PDB entry 6CG8 | X-ray diffraction, 2.30 A resolution | chains B and E of the 6 polymer chains in the assembly

Chain B (and E):
Protein: UPF0335 protein B7Z12_12435
From: Caulobacter vibrioides
Notes: chain E of this document is another copy of the same molecule, construct and numbering; everything in this record applies to it too
Reference sequence: A0A258D3B4 (A0A258D3B4_CAUVI); residues 13-89 here = UniProt positions 13-89
Sequence (78 residues; numbered 12 to 89; the number before each row is that of its first residue):
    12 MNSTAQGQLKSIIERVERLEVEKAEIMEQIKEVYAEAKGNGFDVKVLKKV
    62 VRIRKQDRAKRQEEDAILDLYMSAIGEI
Disordered / not traced: 89 (chain E: fully traced)
Construct notes: initiating methionine (12); conflict Met83 (Leu in A0A258D3B4)
What the authors report for this chain:
  - binding site for the 11-nt DNA strand: Lys42, Lys49, Lys56, Lys59, Arg63, Lys66

Chain B / chain E interface:
Residue-residue contacts (16):
  Met12(B) with Ala85(E), hydrophobic
  Gln17(B) with Ala85(E), hydrogen bond (side chain-backbone)
  Leu20(B) with Tyr82(E); Ala85(E), hydrophobic; Ile86(E), hydrophobic
  Lys21(B) with Ala85(E); Ile86(E)
  Leu81(B) with Met12(E), hydrophobic
  Tyr82(B) with Met12(E), hydrophobic; Leu20(E)
  Ala85(B) with Met12(E), hydrophobic; Gln17(E); Leu20(E), hydrophobic; Lys21(E)
  Ile86(B) with Leu20(E), hydrophobic; Lys21(E)
Interface residues without a listed pair, chain B (9 interface residues in all): Ile24
Interface residues without a listed pair, chain E (9 interface residues in all): Ile24, Leu81

In short:
Chain B and chain E each contribute 9 residues to their interface, with 1 hydrogen bond. The hydrogen-bonded
pair is Gln17(B)-Ala85(E). From the paper: a binding site for the 11-nt DNA strand at Lys42(B), Lys49(B) and
Lys56(B) among others.
Chain B and chain E are both UPF0335 protein B7Z12_12435 (Caulobacter vibrioides); the structure, Structure of
C. crescentus GapR-DNA, was determined by X-ray diffraction (same publication as 6CFX and 6CFY).
